8ZRV - chains B and D of the 6 polymer chains in the assembly; structure by electron microscopy, 2.55 A resolution.

# Chain B (and D)
Name: Enoyl-CoA hydratase, mitochondrial
Source organism: Homo sapiens
Notes: EC 4.2.1.17, 5.3.3.8; chain D of this document is another copy of the same molecule, construct and numbering; everything in this record applies to it too
Reference sequence: P30084 (ECHM_HUMAN); residues 28-290 here = UniProt positions 28-290
Chain sequence (263 residues; row label = number of the first residue in the row):
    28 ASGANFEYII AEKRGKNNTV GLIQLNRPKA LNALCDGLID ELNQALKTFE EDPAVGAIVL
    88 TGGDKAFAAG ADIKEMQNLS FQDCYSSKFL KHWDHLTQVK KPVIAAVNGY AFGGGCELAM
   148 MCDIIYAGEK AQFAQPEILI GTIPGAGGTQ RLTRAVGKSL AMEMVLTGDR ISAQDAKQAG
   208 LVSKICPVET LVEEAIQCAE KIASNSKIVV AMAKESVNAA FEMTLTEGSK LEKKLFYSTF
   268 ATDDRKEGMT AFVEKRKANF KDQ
Disordered / not traced: 28-30
Metal / ion sites: Mg2+ near Ala206 (its only coordinating residue here)
Ligand contacts:
  - hexanoyl-coenzyme A (HXC), molecule 1: Lys56, Ala57, Leu58, Ala60, Ala96, Gly97, Ala98, Asp99, Ile100, Lys101, Met103, Leu117, Trp120, Tyr137, Phe139, Gly140, Gly141, Glu144, Pro163, Glu164, Ile167, Thr169, Ile170, Pro171, Gly172, Ala173, Arg197
  - hexanoyl-coenzyme A (HXC), molecule 2: Lys260, Phe263, Phe279, Lys282
From the paper describing this entry:
  - binding site for hexanoyl-coenzyme A: Lys56, Ala96, Ala98

# Chain B / chain D interface
Pairs across the interface (20):
  Phe108(B) with Ile235(D), hydrophobic; Met239(D), hydrophobic; Ser265(D); Ala268(D), hydrophobic; Thr269(D)
  Gln109(B) with Ala268(D), hydrogen bond (side chain-backbone); Thr269(D); Gln290(D), hydrogen bond (side chain-backbone)
  Tyr112(B) with Ile235(D), hydrophobic; Met239(D); Glu242(D), hydrogen bond
  Met239(B) with Phe108(D), hydrophobic; Tyr112(D)
  Leu262(B) with Tyr112(D)
  Ser265(B) with Phe108(D)
  Ala268(B) with Phe108(D), hydrophobic; Gln109(D), hydrogen bond (backbone-side chain)
  Thr269(B) with Phe108(D); Gln109(D)
  Gln290(B) with Gln109(D), hydrogen bond (backbone-side chain)
Also at the interface, not in a pair above, chain B (10 interface residues in all): Ile235
Also at the interface, not in a pair above, chain D (11 interface residues in all): Asp270

# Summary
The interface between chain B and chain D involves 10 residues on one side and 11 on the other; the contacts
include 5 hydrogen bonds. Polar pairs include Gln109(B)-Ala268(D), Gln109(B)-Gln290(D) and
Tyr112(B)-Glu242(D). Chain B binds hexanoyl-coenzyme A. From the paper: a binding site for hexanoyl-coenzyme A
at Lys56(B), Ala96(B) and Ala98(B).
Chain B and chain D are both Enoyl-CoA hydratase, mitochondrial (Homo sapiens); the structure, Structure of
human ECHS1 in complex with Hexanoyl-CoA, was determined by electron microscopy together with 8ZRU, 8ZRW, 8ZRX
and 8ZRY from the same study.
